5LOJ - chains A and B; structure by X-ray diffraction, 3.71 A resolution.

Chain A (and B):
Molecule: GTP-sensing transcriptional pleiotropic repressor CodY
From: Bacillus subtilis (strain 168)
Notes: chain B of this document is another copy of the same molecule, construct and numbering; everything in this record applies to it too
UniProt: P39779 (CODY_BACSU); residues 2-259 here = UniProt positions 2-259
Amino-acid sequence (263 residues; row label = number of the first residue in the row):
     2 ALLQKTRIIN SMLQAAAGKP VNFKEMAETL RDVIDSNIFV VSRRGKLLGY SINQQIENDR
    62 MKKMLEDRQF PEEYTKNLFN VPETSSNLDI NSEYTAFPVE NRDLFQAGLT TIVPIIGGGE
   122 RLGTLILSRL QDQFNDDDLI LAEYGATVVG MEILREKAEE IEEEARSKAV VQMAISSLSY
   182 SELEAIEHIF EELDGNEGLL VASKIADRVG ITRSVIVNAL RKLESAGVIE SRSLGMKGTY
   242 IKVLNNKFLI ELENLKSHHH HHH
Disordered / not traced: 257-264
Differences from the reference sequence: expression tag (260-264)
What the authors report for this chain:
  - mutagenesis - L3S: decreased binding to GTP-sensing transcriptional pleiotropic repressor CodY (chain A)
  - mutagenesis - L3S: decreased binding to BcaPp8(36)
  - mutagenesis - L3S: decreased signaling
  - mutagenesis - L3S: decreased binding to BcaPp8(19)

Interface between chain A and chain B:
Residue-residue contacts - 20 pairs, chain A then chain B:
  Leu3(A) - Ile141(B)  hydrophobic
  Leu4(A) - Asp137(B)
  Leu4(A) - Leu140(B)  hydrophobic
  Leu4(A) - Ile141(B)  hydrophobic
  Arg8(A) - Thr85(B)  hydrogen bond
  Arg8(A) - Glu144(B)  salt bridge
  Asn11(A) - Thr148(B)
  Gln15(A) - Ile117(B)
  Ala18(A) - Gly120(B)
  Ile117(A) - Gln15(B)
  Gly120(A) - Ala18(B)
  Leu140(A) - Arg8(B)
  Ile141(A) - Leu3(B)  hydrophobic
  Ile141(A) - Leu4(B)  hydrophobic
  Glu144(A) - Arg8(B)  salt bridge
  Glu144(A) - Asn11(B)
  Tyr145(A) - Tyr145(B)  hydrophobic
  Tyr145(A) - Thr148(B)  hydrogen bond
  Thr148(A) - Tyr145(B)  hydrogen bond
  Met152(A) - Met152(B)  hydrophobic
Other interface residues (no listed pair), chain A (17 interface residues in all): Thr85, Gly119, Asp137
Other interface residues (no listed pair), chain B (17 interface residues in all): Thr7

In short:
Chain A and chain B each contribute 17 residues to their interface, with 3 hydrogen bonds and 2 salt bridges.
Among the polar pairs are Arg8(A)-Glu144(B), Arg8(A)-Thr85(B) and Tyr145(A)-Thr148(B). From the paper: L3S of
chain A reduces binding to GTP-sensing transcriptional pleiotropic repressor CodY (chain A); L3S of chain A
reduces binding to BcaPp8(36).
Both chains are GTP-sensing transcriptional pleiotropic repressor CodY (Bacillus subtilis (strain 168)). Entry
5LOJ (Structure of full length unliganded CodY from Bacillus subtilis) was determined by X-ray diffraction,
deposited together with 5LNH, 5LOE and 5LOO.
